PDB entry 4WWK | X-ray diffraction, 3.10 A resolution | chains A and C of the 4 polymer chains in the assembly

[Chain A]
Molecule: TCR Alpha Chain-TRAV12-3
From: Homo sapiens
Amino-acid sequence (209 residues; numbered 0 to 223; 15 numbers in that range are skipped by the numbering (no residue carries them; nothing is unmodelled there); the number before each row is that of its first residue; numbering starts at 0):
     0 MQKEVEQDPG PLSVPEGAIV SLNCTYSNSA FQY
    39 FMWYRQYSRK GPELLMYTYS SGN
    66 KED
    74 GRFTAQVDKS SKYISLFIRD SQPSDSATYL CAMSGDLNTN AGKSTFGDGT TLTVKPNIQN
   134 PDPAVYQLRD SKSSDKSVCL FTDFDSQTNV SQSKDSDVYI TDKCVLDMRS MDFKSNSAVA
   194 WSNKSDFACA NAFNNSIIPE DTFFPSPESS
Disordered / not traced: 0-4, 208-223
Disulfides: C23-C104

[Chain C]
Molecule: Antigen-presenting glycoprotein CD1d
From: Homo sapiens
UniProtKB: P15813 (CD1D_HUMAN); residues 3-277 here correspond to UniProt positions 21-295 (UniProt number = residue number + 18)
Amino-acid sequence (278 residues; numbered 0 to 277; the number before each row is that of its first residue; numbering starts at 0):
     0 SPGVPQRLFP LRCLQISSFA NSSWTRTDGL AWLGELQTHS WSNDSDTVRS LKPWSQGTFS
    60 DQQWETLQHI FRVYRSSFTR DVKEFAKMLR LSYPLELQVS AGCEVHPGNA SNNFFHVAFQ
   120 GKDILSFQGT SWEPTQEAPL WVNLAIQVLN QDKWTRETVQ WLLNGTCPQF VSGLLESGKS
   180 ELKKQVKPKA WLSRGPSPGP GRLLLVCHVS GFYPKPVWVK WMRGEQEQQG TQPGDILPNA
   240 DETWYLRATL DVVAGEAAGL SCRVKHSSLE GQDIVLYW
Disordered / not traced: 0-7
Construct notes: expression tag (0-2)
UniProt features mapped onto this chain:
  - binding site (a D-galactosylceramide): D80, D151 to T154
  - glycosylation (N-linked (GlcNAc...) asparagine): N20, N42, N108, N163
Disulfides: C102-C166
Glycans and other covalent adducts: N-acetylglucosamine (NAG) linked to N20, N42
Ligand contacts: pbs-44 (JLS; (15Z)-N-[(2S,3S,4R)-1-(alpha-D-galactopyranosyloxy)-3,4-dihydroxyoctadecan-2-yl]tetracos-15-enamide): L10, C12, L13, Q14, G28, L29, A30, H38, W40, V47, W63, L66, I69, F70, V72, Y73, S76, F77, D80, V81, F84, A85, L90, L94, L96, V98, A100, F114, V116, F118, I123, L124, W131, W140, L148, D151, W153, T154, T157, V158, L161, T165, C166, F169

[Interface between chain A and chain C]
Residue-residue contacts (18):
  Q31(A) - W160(C)
  Y32(A) - W153(C)
  Y32(A) - T157(C)  hydrogen bond
  Y32(A) - W160(C)  hydrogen bond
  Y55(A) - W153(C)  hydrogen bond
  Y57(A) - W153(C)
  Y57(A) - E156(C)
  S58(A) - E156(C)
  K82(A) - E156(C)  salt bridge
  L110(A) - Q62(C)  hydrogen bond (backbone-side chain)
  L110(A) - L66(C)  hydrophobic
  L110(A) - W160(C)  hydrophobic
  L110(A) - T165(C)
  N111(A) - Q62(C)
  N111(A) - Q168(C)  hydrogen bond
  A114(A) - Q61(C)
  A114(A) - Q62(C)
  A114(A) - T65(C)  hydrogen bond (backbone-side chain)
Other interface residues (no listed pair), chain A (10 interface residues in all): G108
The authors on this interface:
  - specific contacts: Q31(A)-W160(C), Y32(A)-W153(C), Y32(A)-W160(C) (hydrogen bond), Y32(A)-T157(C) (hydrogen bond), Y57(A)-W153(C) (pi stacking), K82(A)-E156(C) (salt bridge), L110(A)-L66(C), L110(A)-W160(C), L110(A)-T165(C), N111(A)-Q168(C) (hydrogen bond), A114(A)-T65(C) (backbone contact)
  - interface residues, chain A: L110(A), A114(A)
  - interface residues, chain C: T65(C)

[In short]
Chain A and chain C each contribute 10 residues to their interface; the contacts include 6 hydrogen bonds and
1 salt bridge. Polar contacts include K82(A)-E156(C), Y32(A)-T157(C) and Y32(A)-W160(C). The paper describes
contacts between Q31(A) and W160(C), Y32(A) and W153(C) and L110(A) and L66(C) among others; hydrogen bonds
between Y32(A) and W160(C), Y32(A) and T157(C) and N111(A) and Q168(C); pi stacking between Y57(A) and
W153(C). The paper reports interface residues L110(A), A114(A) and T65(C).
Here chain A is TCR Alpha Chain-TRAV12-3 and chain C is Antigen-presenting glycoprotein CD1d, both from Homo
sapiens. Entry 4WWK (Crystal structure of human TCR Alpha Chain-TRAV12-3, Beta Chain-TRBV6-5,
Antigen-presenting molecule CD1d, and Beta-2-microglobulin) was determined by X-ray diffraction (same
publication as 4WW1 and 4WW2).
